Entry 6EM8 (electron microscopy, 8.40 A resolution (very low resolution: no residue pairs are listed; an interface is given only as per-side residue counts)); this record covers chains G and H of the 10 polymer chains in the assembly.

[Chain G (and H)]
Molecule: ATP-dependent Clp protease ATP-binding subunit ClpC
Source organism: Staphylococcus aureus
Notes: chain H of this document is another copy of the same molecule, construct and numbering; everything in this record applies to it too
Reference sequence: W8U1E4 (W8U1E4_STAAU); the construct lacks a stretch of the UniProt sequence and is renumbered around it, so the offset changes along the chain: 1-587 = UniProt 1-587; 592-595 = UniProt 588-591; 596-818 = UniProt 596-818
Amino-acid sequence (818 residues; row label = number of the first residue in the row; note: 4 numbers in that range are skipped by the numbering (no residue carries them; nothing is unmodelled there); a row labelled like 595A-595D holds insertion residues (595A, then the next letters in order)):
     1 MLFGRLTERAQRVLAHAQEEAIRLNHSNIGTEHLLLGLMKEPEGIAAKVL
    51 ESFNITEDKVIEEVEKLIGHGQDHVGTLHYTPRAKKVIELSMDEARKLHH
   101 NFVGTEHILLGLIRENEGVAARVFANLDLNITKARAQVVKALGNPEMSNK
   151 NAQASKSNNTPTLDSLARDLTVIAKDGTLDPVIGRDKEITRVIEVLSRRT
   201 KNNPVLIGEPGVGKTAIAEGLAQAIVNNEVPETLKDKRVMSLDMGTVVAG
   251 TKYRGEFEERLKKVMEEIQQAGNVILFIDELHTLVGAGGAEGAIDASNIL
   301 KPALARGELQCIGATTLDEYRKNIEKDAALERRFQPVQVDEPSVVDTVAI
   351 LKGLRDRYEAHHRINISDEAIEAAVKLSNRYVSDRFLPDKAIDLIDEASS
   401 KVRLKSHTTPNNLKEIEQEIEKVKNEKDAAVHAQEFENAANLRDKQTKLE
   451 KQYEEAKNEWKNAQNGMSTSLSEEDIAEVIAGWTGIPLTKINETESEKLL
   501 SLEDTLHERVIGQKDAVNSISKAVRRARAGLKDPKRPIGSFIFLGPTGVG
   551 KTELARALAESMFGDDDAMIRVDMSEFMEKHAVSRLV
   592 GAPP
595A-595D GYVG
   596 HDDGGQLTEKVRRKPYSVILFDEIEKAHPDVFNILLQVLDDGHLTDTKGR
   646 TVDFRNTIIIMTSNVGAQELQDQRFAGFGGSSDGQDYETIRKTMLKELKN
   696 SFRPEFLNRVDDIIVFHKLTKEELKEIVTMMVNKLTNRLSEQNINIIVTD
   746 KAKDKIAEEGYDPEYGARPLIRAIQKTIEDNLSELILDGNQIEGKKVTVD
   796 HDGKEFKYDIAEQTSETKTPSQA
Not modelled in the structure: 1-4, 70-79, 113-115, 160-161, 248-254, 288-295, 465, 537-538, 595A-595D, 670-678, 795-818 (chain H: 1-161, 248-254, 288-295, 465, 537-538, 595A-595D, 670-678, 795-818)
From the paper describing this entry:
  - mutagenesis - D444A: increased catalytic activity
  - mutagenesis - F436A, R443A: increased catalytic activity on ATP
  - mutagenesis - C311T/E435C, C311T/E437C: unchanged catalytic activity on MecA
  - mutagenesis - F436A, R443A: decreased stability in response to ClpP
  - mutagenesis - F436A: decreased growth in response to 100 muM IPTG
  - mutagenesis - F436A: abolished binding to MecA
  - mutagenesis - E280A/E618A: abolished catalytic activity (proposed by the authors, not directly observed)
  - mutagenesis - E280A/F436A/E618A: increased binding to FITC-casein

[Interface between chain G and chain H]
At this resolution (8 A) residue pairs are not listed: 10 residues of chain G and 15 of chain H lie at the interface.

[Summary]
10 residues of chain G and 15 residues of chain H are in contact. From the paper: F436A and R443A of chain G
increase catalytic activity on ATP; F436A and R443A of chain G reduce stability in response to ClpP; 7
substitutions were tested in all.
Both chains are ATP-dependent Clp protease ATP-binding subunit ClpC (Staphylococcus aureus). Entry 6EM8
(S.aureus ClpC resting state, C2 symmetrised) was determined by electron microscopy together with 6EM9 and
6EMW from the same study.
